PDB entry 7ORZ | X-ray diffraction, 1.85 A resolution | chain A

== Chain A ==
Name: UDP-N-acetylenolpyruvoylglucosamine reductase
Source organism: Pseudomonas aeruginosa PAO1
Notes: EC 1.3.1.98
UniProtKB: Q9HZM7 (MURB_PSEAE); numbering as in UniProt (aligned over 3-339)
Chain sequence (337 residues; numbered 3 to 339; the number before each row is that of its first residue):
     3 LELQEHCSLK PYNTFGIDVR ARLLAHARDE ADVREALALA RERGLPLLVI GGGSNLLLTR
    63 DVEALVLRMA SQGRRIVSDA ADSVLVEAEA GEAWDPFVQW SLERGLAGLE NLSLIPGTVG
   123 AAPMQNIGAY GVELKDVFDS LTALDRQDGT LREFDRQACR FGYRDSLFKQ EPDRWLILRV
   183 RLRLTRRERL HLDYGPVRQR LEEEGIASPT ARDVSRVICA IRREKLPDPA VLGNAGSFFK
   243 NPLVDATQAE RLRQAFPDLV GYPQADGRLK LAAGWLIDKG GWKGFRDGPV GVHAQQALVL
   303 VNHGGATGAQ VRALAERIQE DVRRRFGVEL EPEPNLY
Residues lining bound ligands:
  - 0IM (1-phenyl-5-(trifluoromethyl)pyrazole-4-carboxylic acid): Gly-130, Ala-131, Tyr-132, Gly-133, Arg-166, Arg-224, Leu-228, Gly-238, Ser-239, Val-301
  - FAD (flavin-adenine dinucleotide): Thr-16, Leu-50, Val-51, Ile-52, Gly-53, Gly-54, Gly-55, Ser-56, Asn-57, Leu-58, Met-71, Ala-92, Ile-117, Pro-118, Gly-119, Thr-120, Gly-122, Ala-123, Ala-124, Met-126, Gln-127, Ile-129, Gly-130, Ala-131, Arg-166, Trp-177, Leu-178, Ile-179, Arg-224, Pro-229, Pro-231, Asn-236, Ala-237, Gly-238, Glu-335, Asn-337, Tyr-339
Curated features (UniProtKB/Swiss-Prot):
  - active site: Arg-166, Ser-239 (Proton donor), Glu-335
What the authors report for this chain:
  - binding site for 0IM: Tyr-132

== Overview ==
Bound to chain A: compound 0IM and flavin-adenine dinucleotide. From UniProt: 3 active-site residues. From the
paper: a binding site for 0IM at Tyr-132.
Chain A is UDP-N-acetylenolpyruvoylglucosamine reductase (Pseudomonas aeruginosa PAO1); the structure, Crystal
structure of UDP-N-acetylenolpyruvoylglucosamine reductase (MurB) from Pseudomonas aeruginosa in complex with
FAD and a pyrazole ..., was determined by X-ray diffraction together with 7OR2 and 7OSQ from the same study.
